PDB entry 9I54 | electron microscopy, 2.72 A resolution | chains B and G of the 4 polymer chains in the assembly

[Chain B]
Molecule: Guanine nucleotide-binding protein G(I)/G(S)/G(T) subunit beta-1
Source organism: Homo sapiens
UniProtKB: P62873 (GBB1_HUMAN); residue numbers follow UniProt; this construct covers 2-340
Amino-acid sequence (350 residues; numbered -8 to 341; the number before each row is that of its first residue; numbers below 1 keep their minus sign (Met-8 is residue -8)):
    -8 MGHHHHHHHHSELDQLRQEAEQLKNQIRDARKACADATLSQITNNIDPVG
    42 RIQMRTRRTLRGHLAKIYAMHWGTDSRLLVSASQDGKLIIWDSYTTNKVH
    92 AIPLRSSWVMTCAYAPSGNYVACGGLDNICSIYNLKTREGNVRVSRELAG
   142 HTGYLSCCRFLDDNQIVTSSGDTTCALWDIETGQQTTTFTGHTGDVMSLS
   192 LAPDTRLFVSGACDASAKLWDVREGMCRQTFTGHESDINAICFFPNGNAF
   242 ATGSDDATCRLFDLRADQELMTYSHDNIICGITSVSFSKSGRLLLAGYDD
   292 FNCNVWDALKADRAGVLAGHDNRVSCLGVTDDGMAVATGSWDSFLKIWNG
Disordered / not traced: -8 to 2
Differences from the reference sequence: initiating methionine (-8); expression tag (-7 to 1, 341)
Swiss-Prot annotation at these positions:
  - modified residue: Ser2 (N-acetylserine), His266 (Phosphohistidine)

[Chain G]
Molecule: Guanine nucleotide-binding protein G(I)/G(S)/G(O) subunit gamma-2
Source organism: Homo sapiens
UniProtKB: P59768 (GBG2_HUMAN); numbering as in UniProt (aligned over 1-71)
Amino-acid sequence (71 residues; row label = number of the first residue in the row):
     1 MASNNTASIAQARKLVEQLKMEANIDRIKVSKAAADLMAYCEAHAKEDPL
    51 LTPVPASENPFREKKFFCAIL
Disordered / not traced: 1-5, 63-71
Swiss-Prot annotation at these positions:
  - modified residue: Ala2 (N-acetylalanine), Cys68 (Cysteine methyl ester)
  - lipidation: Cys68 (S-geranylgeranyl cysteine)

[Interface between chain B and chain G]
Contacting residue pairs - 70 pairs, chain B then chain G:
  Glu3(B) - Ile9(G)
  Leu7(B) - Ile9(G)  hydrophobic
  Leu7(B) - Ala12(G)  hydrophobic
  Leu7(B) - Arg13(G)
  Leu7(B) - Val16(G)
  Glu10(B) - Val16(G)
  Ala11(B) - Leu19(G)
  Leu14(B) - Val16(G)
  Leu14(B) - Leu19(G)  hydrophobic
  Leu14(B) - Lys20(G)
  Ile18(B) - Leu19(G)  hydrophobic
  Ile18(B) - Ala23(G)  hydrophobic
  Ala21(B) - Arg27(G)
  Cys25(B) - Arg27(G)
  Cys25(B) - Lys29(G)
  Cys25(B) - Val30(G)  hydrogen bond (backbone-backbone)
  Ala26(B) - Val30(G)  hydrophobic
  Asp27(B) - Lys29(G)  salt bridge
  Asp27(B) - Ser31(G)
  Ala28(B) - Val30(G)
  Ala28(B) - Ser31(G)
  Leu30(B) - Ala34(G)  hydrophobic
  Ile37(B) - Met38(G)  hydrophobic
  Val40(B) - Leu51(G)  hydrophobic
  Met45(B) - Leu50(G)  hydrophobic
  Arg48(B) - Asn59(G)
  Arg48(B) - Phe61(G)  hydrogen bond (side chain-backbone)
  Arg48(B) - Arg62(G)
  Arg49(B) - Pro60(G)
  Arg49(B) - Phe61(G)
  Ser84(B) - Phe61(G)
  Tyr85(B) - Pro60(G)
  Tyr85(B) - Phe61(G)  hydrophobic
  Cys218(B) - Gln18(G)
  Cys218(B) - Glu22(G)
  Arg219(B) - Glu22(G)
  Gln220(B) - Ile25(G)
  Thr221(B) - Glu22(G)  hydrogen bond
  Pro236(B) - Tyr40(G)
  Asp254(B) - Ala33(G)
  Asp254(B) - Leu37(G)
  Arg256(B) - Arg27(G)
  Arg256(B) - Ile28(G)
  Arg256(B) - Asp36(G)  salt bridge
  Asp258(B) - Ile25(G)
  Asp258(B) - Arg27(G)  salt bridge
  Gln259(B) - Val30(G)
  Leu261(B) - Val30(G)  hydrophobic
  Ser279(B) - Asp48(G)
  Ser279(B) - Leu50(G)
  Lys280(B) - Glu47(G)
  Lys280(B) - Asp48(G)
  Ser281(B) - Tyr40(G)
  Ser281(B) - Cys41(G)  hydrogen bond (side chain-backbone)
  Ser281(B) - His44(G)  hydrogen bond (side chain-backbone)
  Ser281(B) - Ala45(G)
  Ser281(B) - Asp48(G)
  Gly282(B) - Cys41(G)
  Arg283(B) - Leu51(G)
  Leu284(B) - Leu51(G)  hydrophobic
  Asp323(B) - Pro49(G)
  Gly324(B) - Pro49(G)
  Gly324(B) - Leu50(G)
  Met325(B) - Pro49(G)  hydrophobic
  Met325(B) - Leu50(G)
  Met325(B) - Pro60(G)
  Ala326(B) - Phe61(G)  hydrophobic
  Val327(B) - Leu50(G)  hydrophobic
  Asn340(B) - Asn59(G)  hydrogen bond
  Asn340(B) - Phe61(G)
Interface residues without a listed pair, chain B (56 interface residues in all): Leu4, Lys15, Arg22, Ile33, Ile43, Met217, Phe235, Asn237, Ala240, Leu252, Ala257, Leu300, Val320, Ile338, Gly341
Interface residues without a listed pair, chain G (36 interface residues in all): Leu15, Met21, Asp26

[Overview]
Chain B and chain G form an interface of 56 and 36 residues respectively; the contacts include 6 hydrogen
bonds and 3 salt bridges. Polar contacts include Asp27(B)-Lys29(G), Arg256(B)-Asp36(G) and Asp258(B)-Arg27(G).
Here chain B is Guanine nucleotide-binding protein G(I)/G(S)/G(T) subunit beta-1 and chain G is Guanine
nucleotide-binding protein G(I)/G(S)/G(O) subunit gamma-2, both from Homo sapiens. Entry 9I54 (Dopamine 1
receptor:GaS complex bound to 24) was determined by electron microscopy (same publication as 9I52).
